6LID - chains A and C of the 4 polymer chains in the assembly; structure by electron microscopy, 2.70 A resolution.

Chain A (and C):
Molecule: Neutral and basic amino acid transport protein rBAT
From: Homo sapiens
Notes: chain C of this document is another copy of the same molecule, construct and numbering; everything in this record applies to it too
UniProtKB: Q07837 (SLC31_HUMAN); residues 2-685 here = UniProt positions 2-685
Sequence (699 residues; each row starts with the number of its first residue; numbers below 1 keep their minus sign (Met-13 is residue -13)):
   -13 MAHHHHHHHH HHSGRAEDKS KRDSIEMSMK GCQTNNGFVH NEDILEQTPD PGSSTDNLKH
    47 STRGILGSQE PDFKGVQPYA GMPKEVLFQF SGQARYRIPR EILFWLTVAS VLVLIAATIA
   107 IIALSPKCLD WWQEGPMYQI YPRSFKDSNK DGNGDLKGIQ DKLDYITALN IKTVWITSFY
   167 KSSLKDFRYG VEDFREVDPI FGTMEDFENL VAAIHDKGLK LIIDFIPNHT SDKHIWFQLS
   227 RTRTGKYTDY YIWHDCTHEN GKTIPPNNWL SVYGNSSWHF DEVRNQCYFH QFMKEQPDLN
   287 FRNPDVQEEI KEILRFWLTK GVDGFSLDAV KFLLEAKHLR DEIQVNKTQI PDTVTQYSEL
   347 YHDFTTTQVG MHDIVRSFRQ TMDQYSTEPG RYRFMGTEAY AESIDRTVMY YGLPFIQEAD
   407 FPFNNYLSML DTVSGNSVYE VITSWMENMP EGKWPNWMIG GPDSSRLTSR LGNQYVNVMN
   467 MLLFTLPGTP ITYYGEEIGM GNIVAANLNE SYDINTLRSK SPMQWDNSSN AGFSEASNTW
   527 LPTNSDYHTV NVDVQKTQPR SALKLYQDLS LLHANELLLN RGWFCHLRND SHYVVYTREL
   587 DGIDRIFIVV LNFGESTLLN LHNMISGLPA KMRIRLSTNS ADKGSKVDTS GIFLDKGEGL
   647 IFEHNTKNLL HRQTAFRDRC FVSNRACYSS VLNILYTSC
Not modelled in the structure: -13 to 62
Differences from the reference sequence: expression tag (-13 to 1)
Swiss-Prot annotation at these positions:
  - binding site (Ca(2+)): Asn214, Asp284, Phe318, Leu319, Glu321
  - modified residue: Ser10 (Phosphoserine)
  - glycosylation (N-linked (GlcNAc...) asparagine): Asn214, Asn261, Asn332, Asn495, Asn513, Asn575
  - natural variant: Leu89 (L89P: In CSNU), Pro122 (P122S: In CSNU), Met123 (M123R: In CSNU), Tyr124 (Y124C: In CSNU), Pro128 (P128Q: In CSNU), Ser130 (S130P: In CSNU), Asp137 (D137G: In CSNU), Gly140 (G140R: In CSNU), Leu149 (L149Q: In CSNU), Tyr151 (Y151C: In CSNU), Asp179 (D179Y: In CSNU), Arg181 (R181Q: In CSNU), 36 further natural variant entries in UniProt
Cystine bridges: Cys242-Cys273, Cys571-Cys666
Covalent attachments: N-acetylglucosamine (NAG) linked to Asn261, Asn332, Asn495, Asn513, Asn575
Metal / ion sites: Ca2+: Asn214, Phe318, Leu319, Glu321
Ligand contacts: 1,2-diacyl-glycerol-3-sn-phosphate (3PH): Arg86, Leu89, Phe90, Thr93
From the paper describing this entry:
  - disease-associated variants - V183A, T216M, M467T: decreased stability

How chain A and chain C interact:
Contacting residue pairs - 33 pairs, chain A then chain C:
  Lys323(A) - Asp391(C)  salt bridge
  His324(A) - Asp349(C)
  Arg326(A) - Tyr347(C)
  Arg326(A) - Asp349(C)  salt bridge
  Asp327(A) - Ile329(C)
  Ile329(A) - Asp327(C)
  Ile329(A) - Phe350(C)  hydrophobic
  Tyr347(A) - Arg326(C)
  Asp349(A) - His324(C)
  Asp349(A) - Arg326(C)  salt bridge
  Asp349(A) - Phe350(C)
  Phe350(A) - Ile329(C)  hydrophobic
  Phe350(A) - Asp349(C)
  Thr353(A) - Val355(C)
  Gln354(A) - Val355(C)
  Val355(A) - Thr353(C)
  Val355(A) - Gln354(C)
  Val355(A) - Val355(C)  hydrophobic
  Val355(A) - Met395(C)  hydrophobic
  Asp359(A) - Arg362(C)  salt bridge
  Asp359(A) - Leu399(C)
  Arg362(A) - Asp359(C)  salt bridge
  Arg362(A) - Arg362(C)
  Arg362(A) - Phe401(C)
  Ser363(A) - Phe401(C)
  Gln366(A) - Phe401(C)
  Asp391(A) - Lys323(C)  salt bridge
  Met395(A) - Val355(C)  hydrophobic
  Leu399(A) - Asp359(C)
  Phe401(A) - Arg362(C)
  Phe401(A) - Ser363(C)
  Phe401(A) - Gln366(C)
  Ile402(A) - Ile402(C)  hydrophobic
Also at the interface, not in a pair above, chain A (21 interface residues in all): His358
Also at the interface, not in a pair above, chain C (21 interface residues in all): His358

Overview:
Chain A and chain C each contribute 21 residues to their interface; the contacts include 6 salt bridges. Polar
pairs include Lys323(A)-Asp391(C), Arg326(A)-Asp349(C) and Asp359(A)-Arg362(C). Chain A binds
1,2-diacyl-glycerol-3-sn-phosphate. Covalently linked N-acetylglucosamine: at Asn261(A), Asn332(A), Asn495(A),
Asn513(A) and Asn575(A). The paper reports that V183A, T216M and M467T of chain A reduce stability.
Chain A and chain C are both Neutral and basic amino acid transport protein rBAT (Homo sapiens); the
structure, Heteromeric amino acid transporter b0,+AT-rBAT complex, was determined by electron microscopy
together with 6LI9 from the same study.
